Entry 7RJA (electron microscopy, 3.00 A resolution); this record covers chains D and H of the 18 polymer chains in the assembly.

Chain D:
Name: Ubiquinol--cytochrome-c reductase catalytic subunit
Organism: Candida albicans (strain SC5314 / ATCC MYA-2876)
Reference sequence: A0A1D8PHA3 (A0A1D8PHA3_CANAL); numbering as in UniProt (aligned over 1-288)
Amino-acid sequence (288 residues; row label = number of the first residue in the row):
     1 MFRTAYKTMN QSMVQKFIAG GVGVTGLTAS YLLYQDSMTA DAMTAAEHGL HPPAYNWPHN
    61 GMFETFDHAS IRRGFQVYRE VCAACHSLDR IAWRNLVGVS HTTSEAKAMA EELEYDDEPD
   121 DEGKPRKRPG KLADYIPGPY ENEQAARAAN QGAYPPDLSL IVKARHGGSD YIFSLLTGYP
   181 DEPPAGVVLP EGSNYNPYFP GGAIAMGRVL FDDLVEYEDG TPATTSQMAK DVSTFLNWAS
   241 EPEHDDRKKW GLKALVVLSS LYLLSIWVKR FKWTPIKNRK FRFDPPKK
Not modelled in the structure: 1-42, 287-288
Covalently attached groups: heme c (HEC) linked to Cys82, Cys85
Metal / ion sites: heme c Fe near His86 (its only coordinating residue here)
Residues lining bound ligands: heme c (HEC): Val81, Ala84, His86, Asn150, Ala153, Tyr154, Pro155, Pro156, Leu158, Ile161, Arg165, Tyr171, Ile172, Leu175, Leu176, Phe199, Ile204, Ala205, Met206, Val209, Val232, Leu236
UniProt features mapped onto this chain:
  - binding site (heme c): Cys82, Cys85, His86

Chain H:
Name: Ubiquinol--cytochrome-c reductase subunit 6
Organism: Candida albicans (strain SC5314 / ATCC MYA-2876)
Reference sequence: A0A1D8PJT8 (A0A1D8PJT8_CANAL); numbering as in UniProt (aligned over 1-135)
Amino-acid sequence (135 residues; numbered 1 to 135; the number before each row is that of its first residue):
     1 MSFFRDLLES VVPTAYAEEP VEDVEVEQPE DAPEEEVSEE TVEEEEEDDE DDDEDDEEEE
    61 ETADPLDTLR EECTKTAACK PFDHHFHECI ERVTKEQEEP DYEHKHYKED CIEEFFHLQH
   121 CVNDCVAPRL FNRLK
Not modelled in the structure: 1-62, 135
Cystine bridges: Cys89-Cys111
Sequence notes: conflict Glu47 (Asp in A0A1D8PJT8)

Chain D / chain H interface:
Pairs across the interface (42):
  Ala45(D) - Phe116(H)
  Ala46(D) - Ile112(H)  hydrophobic
  Ala46(D) - Phe116(H)  hydrophobic
  Gly49(D) - Phe116(H)
  Leu50(D) - Phe116(H)
  Leu50(D) - Gln119(H)
  Pro53(D) - Asn123(H)
  Pro53(D) - Ala127(H)  hydrophobic
  Ala54(D) - Ala127(H)
  Tyr55(D) - Ala127(H)  hydrophobic
  Tyr55(D) - Phe131(H)  hydrophobic
  Asn56(D) - Pro128(H)  hydrogen bond (side chain-backbone)
  Asn56(D) - Phe131(H)
  Trp57(D) - Phe131(H)  hydrophobic
  Phe173(D) - Phe131(H)  hydrophobic
  Thr177(D) - Leu66(H)
  Thr177(D) - Arg70(H)  hydrogen bond (backbone-side chain)
  Pro180(D) - Phe115(H)  hydrophobic
  Pro184(D) - Cys111(H)
  Pro184(D) - Phe115(H)  hydrophobic
  Ala185(D) - Ile90(H)  hydrophobic
  Ala185(D) - Val93(H)
  Ala185(D) - Asp110(H)
  Ala185(D) - Cys111(H)  hydrogen bond (backbone-backbone)
  Gly186(D) - Val93(H)
  Gly186(D) - Gln97(H)
  Gly186(D) - Glu109(H)
  Gly186(D) - Asp110(H)
  Val187(D) - Asp110(H)
  Tyr195(D) - Ile112(H)
  Tyr195(D) - Phe116(H)
  Pro197(D) - Phe115(H)  hydrophobic
  Pro197(D) - Phe116(H)
  Tyr198(D) - Asn123(H)  hydrogen bond
  Thr224(D) - Asp64(H)
  Thr225(D) - Asp64(H)
  Ser226(D) - Leu66(H)
  Ser226(D) - Leu130(H)
  Ser226(D) - Leu134(H)
  Gln227(D) - Leu134(H)
  Lys230(D) - Phe131(H)
  Lys230(D) - Leu134(H)  hydrogen bond (side chain-backbone)
Also at the interface, not in a pair above, chain D (28 interface residues in all): His51, Pro58, Gly178, Asp212
Also at the interface, not in a pair above, chain H (24 interface residues in all): Pro65, Phe86, Tyr102, His120, Asn132

Summary:
28 residues of chain D face 24 of chain H across their interface; the contacts include 5 hydrogen bonds. Polar
pairs include Asn56(D)-Pro128(H), Thr177(D)-Arg70(H) and Tyr198(D)-Asn123(H). Heme c is covalently linked to
Cys82(D). UniProt lists 3 heme c-binding residues on chain D.
Chain D is Ubiquinol--cytochrome-c reductase catalytic subunit and chain H is Ubiquinol--cytochrome-c
reductase subunit 6, both from Candida albicans (strain SC5314 / ATCC MYA-2876); the structure, Complex III2
from Candida albicans, inhibitor free, was determined by electron microscopy (same publication as 7RJB, 7RJC,
7RJD and 7RJE).
